Entry 3ZE4 (X-ray diffraction, 3.70 A resolution); this record covers chains B and C of the 3 polymer chains in the assembly.

Chain B (and C):
Protein: Diacylglycerol kinase
Organism: Escherichia coli K-12
Notes: EC 2.7.1.107; chain C of this document is another copy of the same molecule, construct and numbering; everything in this record applies to it too
UniProt: P0ABN1 (KDGL_ECOLI); residues 1-121 here correspond to UniProt positions 2-122 (UniProt number = residue number + 1)
Amino-acid sequence (130 residues; each row starts with the number of its first residue; numbers below 1 keep their minus sign (Gly-8 is residue -8)):
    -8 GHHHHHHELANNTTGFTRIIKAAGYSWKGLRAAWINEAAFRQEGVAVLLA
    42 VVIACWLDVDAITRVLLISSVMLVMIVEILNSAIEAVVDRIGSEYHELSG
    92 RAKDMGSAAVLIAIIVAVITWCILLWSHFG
Unresolved in the structure: -8 to 5, 121 (chain C: -8 to 27, 120-121)
Differences from the reference sequence: expression tag (-8 to 0)

How chain B and chain C interact:
Pairs across the interface (47; chain B residue first):
  Arg9(B) - Ala30(C)
  Arg9(B) - Gln33(C)  hydrogen bond
  Ile10(B) - Gln33(C)
  Ala13(B) - Ser98(C)  hydrogen bond (backbone-side chain)
  Tyr16(B) - Asp95(C)
  Ser17(B) - Ser98(C)  hydrogen bond
  Ser17(B) - Ala99(C)
  Ser17(B) - Leu102(C)
  Lys19(B) - Asp95(C)
  Gly20(B) - Asp95(C)
  Gly20(B) - Met96(C)
  Leu21(B) - Ala99(C)
  Ala24(B) - Met96(C)  hydrophobic
  Asn27(B) - Arg92(C)
  Ala52(B) - Ile114(C)  hydrophobic
  Ala52(B) - Ser118(C)
  Ile53(B) - Ile53(C)  hydrophobic
  Ile53(B) - Thr54(C)
  Val56(B) - Leu57(C)  hydrophobic
  Val56(B) - Ile114(C)  hydrophobic
  Val56(B) - Leu115(C)  hydrophobic
  Leu57(B) - Leu57(C)  hydrophobic
  Met63(B) - Ile103(C)  hydrophobic
  Met63(B) - Val107(C)  hydrophobic
  Leu64(B) - Leu64(C)  hydrophobic
  Ile67(B) - Leu64(C)  hydrophobic
  Ile67(B) - Val68(C)  hydrophobic
  Ile67(B) - Ile103(C)  hydrophobic
  Ile67(B) - Ala104(C)  hydrophobic
  Ile70(B) - Met96(C)
  Ile70(B) - Ala100(C)
  Ile70(B) - Ile103(C)  hydrophobic
  Leu71(B) - Leu71(C)  hydrophobic
  Leu71(B) - Ala100(C)  hydrophobic
  Ser73(B) - Met96(C)
  Ala74(B) - Ile75(C)  hydrophobic
  Ala74(B) - Ala93(C)
  Ala74(B) - Met96(C)
  Ala77(B) - Leu89(C)
  Ala77(B) - Arg92(C)
  Ala77(B) - Ala93(C)  hydrophobic
  Val78(B) - Ala93(C)  hydrophobic
  Asp80(B) - Leu89(C)
  Asp80(B) - Arg92(C)  salt bridge
  Arg81(B) - His87(C)  hydrogen bond
  Arg81(B) - Leu89(C)
  Ile82(B) - Ile82(C)  hydrophobic
Interface residues without a listed pair, chain B (28 interface residues in all): Ala23, Ser84
Interface residues without a listed pair, chain C (31 interface residues in all): Val78, Val79, Ser90, Gly97, Thr111

In short:
The interface between chain B and chain C involves 28 residues on one side and 31 on the other, with 4
hydrogen bonds and 1 salt bridge. Polar pairs include Asp80(B)-Arg92(C), Arg9(B)-Gln33(C) and
Ala13(B)-Ser98(C).
Both chains are Diacylglycerol kinase (Escherichia coli K-12). Entry 3ZE4 (Crystal structure of the integral
membrane diacylglycerol kinase - wild-type) was determined by X-ray diffraction, deposited together with 3ZE3
and 3ZE5.
